PDB entry 2FRK | X-ray diffraction, 1.30 A resolution | chain X

Chain X:
Name: Myoglobin
Organism: Equus caballus
UniProtKB: P68082 (MYG_HORSE); residue numbers follow UniProt; this construct covers 1-153
Amino-acid sequence (153 residues; numbered 1 to 153; the number before each row is that of its first residue):
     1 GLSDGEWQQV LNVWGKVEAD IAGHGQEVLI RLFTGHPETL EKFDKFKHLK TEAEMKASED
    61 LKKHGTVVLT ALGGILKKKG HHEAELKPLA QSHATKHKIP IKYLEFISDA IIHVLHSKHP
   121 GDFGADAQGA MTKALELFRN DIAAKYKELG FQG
Not modelled in the structure: 153
Bound ions: heme Fe: His93 (together with nitric oxide)
Residues lining bound ligands:
  - heme (HEM): Leu32, Thr39, Lys42, Phe43, Lys45, His64, Val67, Val68, Ala71, Leu72, Leu89, Ser92, His93, His97, Ile99, Tyr103, Leu104, Ile107, Phe138
  - nitric oxide (NO): Leu29, Phe43, His64, Val68, His93

Overview:
Ligands of chain X: heme and nitric oxide.
Chain X is Myoglobin (Equus caballus); the structure, Nitrosyl Horse Heart Myoglobin, Nitric Oxide Gas Method,
was determined by X-ray diffraction together with 2FRF, 2FRI and 2FRJ from the same study.
